Entry 6XW0 (X-ray diffraction, 1.80 A resolution); this record covers chain AAA.

== Chain AAA ==
Name: Ribonuclease pancreatic
Organism: Bos taurus
Notes: EC 4.6.1.18
Reference sequence: P61823 (RNAS1_BOVIN); residues 1-124 here correspond to UniProt positions 27-150 (UniProt number = residue number + 26)
Sequence (124 residues; each row starts with the number of its first residue):
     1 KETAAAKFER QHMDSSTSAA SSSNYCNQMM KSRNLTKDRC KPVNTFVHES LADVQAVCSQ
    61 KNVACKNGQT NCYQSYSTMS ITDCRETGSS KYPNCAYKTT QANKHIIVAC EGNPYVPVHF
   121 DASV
Cystine bridges: Cys26-Cys84, Cys40-Cys95, Cys58-Cys110, Cys65-Cys72
Metal / ion sites: rhodium(III) ion site 1: His105 (together with acetate ion); rhodium(III) ion site 2: His119 (together with acetate ion)
Swiss-Prot annotation at these positions:
  - active site: His12 (Proton acceptor), His119 (Proton donor)
  - binding site (substrate): Lys7, Arg10, Lys41 to Thr45, Lys66, Arg85
  - glycosylation: Lys1 (N-linked (Glc) (glycation) lysine), Lys7 (N-linked (Glc) (glycation) lysine), Asn34 (N-linked (GlcNAc...) asparagine), Lys37 (N-linked (Glc) (glycation) lysine), Lys41 (N-linked (Glc) (glycation) lysine)
From the paper describing this entry:
  - rhodium(III) ion coordination: His105, His119

== In short ==
Curated annotation (UniProt) lists active-site residues His12 and His119 and 9 substrate-binding residues.
From the paper: rhodium(III) ion coordination by His105 and His119.
Chain AAA is Ribonuclease pancreatic (Bos taurus); the structure, X-ray structure obtained upon reaction of
dirhodium tetraacetate with RNase A (low resolution), was determined by X-ray diffraction together with 6XVX
from the same study.
